Entry 9QK5 (X-ray diffraction, 1.45 A resolution); this record covers chain A.

# Chain A
Molecule: SlPYL1-NIO
Organism: Solanum lycopersicum
UniProtKB: A0A3Q7HTY9 (A0A3Q7HTY9_SOLLC); residues 2-232 here correspond to UniProt positions 1-231 (UniProt number = residue number - 1)
Chain sequence (232 residues; numbered 2 to 233; the number before each row is that of its first residue):
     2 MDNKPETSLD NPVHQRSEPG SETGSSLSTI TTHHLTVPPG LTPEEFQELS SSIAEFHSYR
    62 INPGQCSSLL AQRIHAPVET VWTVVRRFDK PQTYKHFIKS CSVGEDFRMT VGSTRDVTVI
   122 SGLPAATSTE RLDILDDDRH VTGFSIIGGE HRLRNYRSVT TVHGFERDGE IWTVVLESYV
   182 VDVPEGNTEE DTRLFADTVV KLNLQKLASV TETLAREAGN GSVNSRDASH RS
Not modelled in the structure: 2-27, 221-233
Construct notes: expression tag (233)
Small-molecule neighbours: caffeic acid (DHC): Lys96, Ile99, Val118, Val120, Ser129, Glu131, Ile147, His152, Arg153, Leu154, Phe196

# Summary
Ligands of chain A: caffeic acid.
Chain A is SlPYL1-NIO (Solanum lycopersicum); the structure, X-ray crystal structure of SlPYL1-Caffeic Acid
complex, was determined by X-ray diffraction together with 9QK3, 9QK4 and 9QK6 from the same study.
